PDB entry 9J7C | electron microscopy, 3.00 A resolution | chains A and B

[Chain A (and B)]
Protein: Urea-proton symporter DUR3
From: Arabidopsis thaliana
Notes: chain B of this document is another copy of the same molecule, construct and numbering; everything in this record applies to it too
UniProt: F4KD71 (DUR3_ARATH); residues 1-704 here = UniProt positions 1-704
Sequence (704 residues; numbered 1 to 704; the number before each row is that of its first residue):
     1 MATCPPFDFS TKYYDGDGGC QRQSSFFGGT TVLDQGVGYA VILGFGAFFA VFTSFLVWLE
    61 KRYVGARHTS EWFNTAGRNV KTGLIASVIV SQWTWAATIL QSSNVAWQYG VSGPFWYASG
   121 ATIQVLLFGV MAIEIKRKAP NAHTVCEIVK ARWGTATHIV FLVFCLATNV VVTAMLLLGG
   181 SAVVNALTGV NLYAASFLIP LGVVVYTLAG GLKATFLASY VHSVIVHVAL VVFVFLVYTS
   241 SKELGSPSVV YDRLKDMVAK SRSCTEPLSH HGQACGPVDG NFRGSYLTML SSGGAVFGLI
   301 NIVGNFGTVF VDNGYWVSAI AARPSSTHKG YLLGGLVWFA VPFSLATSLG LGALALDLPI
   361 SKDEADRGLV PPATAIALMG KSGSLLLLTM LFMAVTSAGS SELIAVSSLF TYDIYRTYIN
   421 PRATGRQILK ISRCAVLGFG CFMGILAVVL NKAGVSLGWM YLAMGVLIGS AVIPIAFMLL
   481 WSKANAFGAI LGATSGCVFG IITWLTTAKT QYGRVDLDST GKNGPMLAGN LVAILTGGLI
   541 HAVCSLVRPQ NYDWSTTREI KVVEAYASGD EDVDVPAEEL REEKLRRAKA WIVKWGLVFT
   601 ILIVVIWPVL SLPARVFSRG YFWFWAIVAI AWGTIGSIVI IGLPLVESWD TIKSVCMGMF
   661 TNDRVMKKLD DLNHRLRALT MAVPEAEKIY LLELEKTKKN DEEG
Disordered / not traced: 1-4, 15-21, 58-80, 562-579, 649-704
Disulfides: Cys264-Cys275
Ligand contacts:
  - tetradecane (C14): Phe282, Leu290, Leu612
  - hexadecane (R16): Trp116, Gly280, Asn281, Phe282, Arg283, Leu290, Ser291, Ser292, Ala295, Leu612
  - urea (URE): Trp93, Trp95, Thr98, Tyr117, Asn305, Trp338, Tyr461

[Interface between chain A and chain B]
Chains A and B do not touch in the deposited assembly.

[In short]
No residue of chain A is in contact with chain B. Chain A binds urea, hexadecane and tetradecane.
Both chains are Urea-proton symporter DUR3 (Arabidopsis thaliana). Entry 9J7C (Arabidopsis high-affinity urea
transport DUR3 in the urea-bound occluded conformation, dimeric state) was determined by electron microscopy,
deposited together with 9J7D.
